Entry 8KEC (electron microscopy, 3.90 A resolution); this record covers chains H and h of the 36 polymer chains in the assembly.

Chain H:
Name: Long tail fiber
From: unclassified Caudoviricetes
Chain sequence (379 residues; row label = number of the first residue in the row):
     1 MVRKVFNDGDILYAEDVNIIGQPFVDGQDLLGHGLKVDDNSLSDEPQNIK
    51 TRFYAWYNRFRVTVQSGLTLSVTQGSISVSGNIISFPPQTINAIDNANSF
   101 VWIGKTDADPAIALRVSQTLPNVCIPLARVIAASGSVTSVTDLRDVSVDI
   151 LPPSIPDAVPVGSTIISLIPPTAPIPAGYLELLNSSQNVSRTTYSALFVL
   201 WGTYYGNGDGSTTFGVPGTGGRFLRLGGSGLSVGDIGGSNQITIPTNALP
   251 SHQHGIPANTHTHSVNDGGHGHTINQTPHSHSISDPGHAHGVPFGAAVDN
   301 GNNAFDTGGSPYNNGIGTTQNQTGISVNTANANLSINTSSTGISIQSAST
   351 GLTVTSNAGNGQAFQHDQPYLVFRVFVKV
Disordered / not traced: 1

Chain h:
Name: short tail fiber
From: unclassified Caudoviricetes
Chain sequence (462 residues; numbered 1 to 462; the number before each row is that of its first residue):
     1 MTNIVGRIGFLTTGKLGIKLRGVLIDESTTPNTTYLPGIESFFNITANVL
    51 TSVSYPETETQNVTATFSIYSVDGSSNPVFPALLSFDAIVPNVASVEFDV
   101 LAPTGVVNNQLDTSALRIAKIIANDPALAQKVAGAPYPRGAYSATETYLY
   151 GEMVSYFGKNYISKSLSPIINILPTVTDSWYELVITLPESVSVIATGSDT
   201 AYGTGWNGSLLVPTQNAVYDKIVTVDAAIATANTNITNLGTAKADLSYVN
   251 TQLSADQVVLDALSSGKADLSYVNTQLNSKANLNGAVLVNATTATPPISD
   301 NDTSLATTQHVRSFNHSRLAFNAFRGGQQGVPSLSYVTTTAQFNSSSVRS
   351 GWGDNFSSNRWLVGEGGTYLITVTTRFATVGGTPPTYFDALLFVGLSGSG
   401 VENFLTRSQSVYPSFGYTLSWVGILTFNTGQNVFLNYQVNAVGGGSYSVV
   451 LEDVRFSGIQLG
Disordered / not traced: 281-462

Interface between chain H and chain h:
Contacting residue pairs (9):
  Gln74(H) - Ser265(h)
  Asn82(H) - Ser279(h)
  Ile83(H) - Tyr272(h)
  Ile83(H) - Gln276(h)
  Ile84(H) - Tyr272(h)
  Ser85(H) - Tyr272(h)  hydrogen bond (backbone-side chain)
  Pro87(H) - Ser265(h)
  Pro87(H) - Gly266(h)
  Pro88(H) - Ser265(h)

In short:
7 residues of chain H face 5 of chain h across their interface, with 1 hydrogen bond. Its one hydrogen-bonded
contact is Ser85(H)-Tyr272(h).
Chain H is Long tail fiber and chain h is short tail fiber, both from unclassified Caudoviricetes; the
structure, Cyanophage A-1(L) tail fiber, was determined by electron microscopy (same publication as 8KEA,
8KEE, 8KEF and 8KEG).
